PDB entry 6N1W | electron microscopy, 4.20 A resolution (low resolution: residue-level contacts below are approximate; hydrogen-bond / salt-bridge calls are withheld) | chains h and l of the 24 polymer chains in the assembly

# Chain h
Protein: DFPH-a.15 heavy chain
From: Macaca mulatta
Sequence (224 residues; row label = number of the first residue in the row; a row labelled like 31A-31B holds insertion residues (31A, then the next letters in order)):
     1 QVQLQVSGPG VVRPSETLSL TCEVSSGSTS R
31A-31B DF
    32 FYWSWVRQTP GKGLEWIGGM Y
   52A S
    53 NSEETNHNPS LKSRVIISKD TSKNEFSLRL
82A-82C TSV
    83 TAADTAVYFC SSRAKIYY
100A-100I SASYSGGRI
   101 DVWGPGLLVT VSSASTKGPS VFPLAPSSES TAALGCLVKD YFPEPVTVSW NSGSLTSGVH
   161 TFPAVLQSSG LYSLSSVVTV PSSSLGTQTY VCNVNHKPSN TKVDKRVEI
Not modelled in the structure: 113-209
Disulfide bonds: Cys22-Cys92

# Chain l
Protein: DFPH-a.15 Light chain
From: Macaca mulatta
Sequence (212 residues; each row starts with the number of its first residue):
     1 DIQMTQSPSS LSASIGDRVT VTCRASQGID KDLSWFQQKP GKAPTLLIYT ASTLQTGVSS
    61 RFSGSGSGTD FSLTINNLQP EDVATYFCQQ DFSFPLTFGG GTKVDFKRTV AAPSVFIFPP
   121 SEDQVKSGTV SVVCLLNNFY PREASVKWKV DGVLKTGNSQ ESVTEQDSKD NTYSLSSTLT
   181 LSNTDYQSHN VYACEVTHQG LSSPVTKSFN RG
Not modelled in the structure: 106-212
Disulfide bonds: Cys23-Cys88

# How chain h and chain l interact
Residue-residue contacts - 25 pairs, chain h then chain l:
  Val37(h) - Phe98(l)
  Gln39(h) - Gln38(l)
  Leu45(h) - Phe87(l)
  Leu45(h) - Phe98(l)
  Glu46(h) - Phe98(l)
  Trp47(h) - Phe94(l)
  Trp47(h) - Pro95(l)
  Trp47(h) - Leu96(l)
  Trp47(h) - Phe98(l)
  Asn58(h) - Phe94(l)
  Asn60(h) - Pro95(l)
  Phe91(h) - Ala43(l)
  Phe91(h) - Pro44(l)
  Gly100G(h) - Tyr49(l)
  Arg100H(h) - Leu46(l)
  Arg100H(h) - Tyr49(l)
  Arg100H(h) - Gln55(l)
  Arg100H(h) - Asp91(l)
  Ile100I(h) - Gln55(l)
  Asp101(h) - Phe36(l)
  Trp103(h) - Phe36(l)
  Trp103(h) - Ala43(l)
  Trp103(h) - Pro44(l)
  Gly104(h) - Ala43(l)
  Pro105(h) - Ala43(l)
Also at the interface, not in a pair above, chain h (20 interface residues in all): Tyr33, Gly44, Pro61, Ile98, Gly100F
Also at the interface, not in a pair above, chain l (15 interface residues in all): Lys42, Gly99

# Summary
Chain h and chain l form an interface of 20 and 15 residues respectively.
Chain h is DFPH-a.15 heavy chain and chain l is DFPH-a.15 Light chain, both from Macaca mulatta; the
structure, Cryo-EM structure at 4.2 A resolution of vaccine-elicited antibody DFPH-a.15 in complex with HIV-1
Env BG505 ..., was determined by electron microscopy together with 6MPH, 6MQC, 6MQE, 6MQM, 6MQR, 6N16 and 4
further entries from the same study.
